PDB entry 5INF | X-ray diffraction, 2.75 A resolution | chains C and E of the 6 polymer chains in the assembly

# Chain C (and E)
Molecule: Carboxyl transferase
From: Streptomyces ambofaciens ATCC 23877
Notes: chain E of this document is another copy of the same molecule, construct and numbering; everything in this record applies to it too
UniProt: A0ACI9 (A0ACI9_STRAM); residue numbers follow UniProt; this construct covers 1-532
Amino-acid sequence (538 residues; numbered -5 to 532; the number before each row is that of its first residue; numbers below 1 keep their minus sign (Gly-5 is residue -5)):
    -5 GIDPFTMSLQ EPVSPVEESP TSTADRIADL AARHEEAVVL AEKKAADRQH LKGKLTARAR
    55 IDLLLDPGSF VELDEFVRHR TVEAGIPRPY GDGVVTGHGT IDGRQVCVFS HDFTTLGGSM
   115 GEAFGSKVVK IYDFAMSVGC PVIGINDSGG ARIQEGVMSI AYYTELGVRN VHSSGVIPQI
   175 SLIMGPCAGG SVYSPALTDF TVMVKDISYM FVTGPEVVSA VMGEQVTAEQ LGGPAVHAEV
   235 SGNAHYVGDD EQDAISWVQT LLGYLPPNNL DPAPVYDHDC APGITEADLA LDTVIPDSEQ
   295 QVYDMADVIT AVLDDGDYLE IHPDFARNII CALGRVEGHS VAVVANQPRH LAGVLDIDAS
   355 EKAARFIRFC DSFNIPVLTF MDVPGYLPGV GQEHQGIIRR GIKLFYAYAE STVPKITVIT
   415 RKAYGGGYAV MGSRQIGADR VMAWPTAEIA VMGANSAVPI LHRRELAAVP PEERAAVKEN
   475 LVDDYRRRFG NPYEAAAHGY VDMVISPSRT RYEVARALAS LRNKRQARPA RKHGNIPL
Unresolved in the structure: -5 to 13, 76-80, 452-479 (chain E: -5 to 15, 77-80, 213-216, 453-480)
Differences from the reference sequence: expression tag (-5 to 0)
Reported in the primary citation:
  - binding site for hexanoyl-coenzyme A: Gly143, Ala145, Ile147, Tyr157, Gly184, Tyr187, Leu191, Ile396, Phe399, Gly420, Ala423
  - specificity-determining residues: Gly161 (proposed by the authors, not directly observed)

# Chain C / chain E interface
Contacting residue pairs (191):
  Ile147(C) with Met446(E), hydrophobic; Ser450(E)
  Gly150(C) with Val445(E)
  Val151(C) with Tyr422(E), hydrophobic; Ile443(E); Glu488(E); Tyr494(E), hydrophobic
  Met152(C) with His492(E); Tyr494(E)
  Ile154(C) with Gly419(E); Tyr422(E), hydrophobic; Ala423(E), hydrophobic; Ala444(E); Val445(E), hydrophobic
  Ala155(C) with Gln429(E); Tyr494(E)
  Thr158(C) with Phe399(E); Ala423(E); Gln429(E); Ile430(E)
  Gly161(C) with Phe399(E)
  Val162(C) with Phe399(E); Gln429(E); Ile430(E), hydrophobic
  Val165(C) with Tyr400(E), hydrophobic; Ala403(E), hydrophobic; Glu404(E); Arg525(E), hydrogen bond (backbone-side chain)
  His166(C) with Ala403(E); Pro523(E); Arg525(E)
  Ser168(C) with Tyr400(E); Arg525(E), hydrogen bond (backbone-side chain); Gly528(E); Asn529(E), hydrogen bond (side chain-backbone)
  Gly169(C) with His527(E)
  Val170(C) with Ala524(E); Arg525(E)
  Tyr187(C) with Tyr380(E); Ile396(E), hydrophobic; Gly420(E)
  Ala190(C) with Ile392(E), hydrophobic; Pro531(E)
  Leu191(C) with Ile396(E), hydrophobic
  Asp193(C) with Asn529(E), hydrogen bond
  Met204(C) with Glu387(E); Ile392(E), hydrophobic
  Phe205(C) with Glu387(E)
  Val206(C) with Glu387(E), hydrogen bond (backbone-side chain); Ile391(E), hydrophobic; Ile392(E), hydrophobic
  Thr207(C) with Pro382(E)
  Val212(C) with Gly383(E); Val384(E)
  Met216(C) with Pro382(E); Gly383(E)
  Glu218(C) with Gly383(E); Val384(E), hydrogen bond (side chain-backbone)
  Val220(C) with Val384(E), hydrophobic
  Gln224(C) with His388(E), hydrogen bond (backbone-side chain)
  Leu225(C) with Val384(E), hydrophobic; Glu387(E); His388(E), hydrogen bond (backbone-side chain)
  Val230(C) with His388(E)
  His231(C) with Glu387(E), salt bridge
  Val234(C) with His388(E)
  Ser235(C) with Glu387(E); His388(E); Arg393(E), hydrogen bond (backbone-side chain)
  Asn237(C) with Ile392(E); Arg393(E)
  Asn263(C) with Ala524(E), hydrogen bond (side chain-backbone); Arg525(E)
  Glu355(C) with Arg393(E), salt bridge; Leu532(E)
  Ala358(C) with Leu532(E), hydrophobic
  Arg359(C) with Asn529(E), hydrogen bond (side chain-backbone); Ile530(E); Pro531(E); Leu532(E)
  Arg362(C) with His527(E); Gly528(E); Ile530(E); Leu532(E)
  Phe363(C) with Asn529(E)
  Asp365(C) with Lys526(E), salt bridge; His527(E), salt bridge
  Ser366(C) with His527(E), hydrogen bond (side chain-backbone); Gly528(E)
  Asn368(C) with Lys526(E)
  Tyr380(C) with Tyr187(E)
  Pro382(C) with Val212(E), hydrophobic
  Gly383(C) with Val212(E)
  Glu387(C) with Met204(E); Phe205(E); Val206(E), hydrogen bond (side chain-backbone); Leu225(E); His231(E); Ser235(E)
  His388(C) with Gln224(E), hydrogen bond (side chain-backbone); Leu225(E), hydrogen bond (side chain-backbone); Val230(E); Val234(E); Ser235(E)
  Ile391(C) with Val206(E), hydrophobic
  Ile392(C) with Val186(E); Ala190(E), hydrophobic; Met204(E), hydrophobic; Val206(E), hydrophobic; Asn237(E)
  Arg393(C) with Ser235(E), hydrogen bond (side chain-backbone); Asn237(E); Glu355(E), salt bridge
  Arg394(C) with Arg394(E)
  Ile396(C) with Tyr187(E), hydrophobic; Leu191(E), hydrophobic
  Lys397(C) with Lys397(E); Leu532(E), hydrogen bond (side chain-backbone)
  Phe399(C) with Thr158(E); Gly161(E); Val162(E); Leu191(E), hydrophobic
  Tyr400(C) with Val165(E), hydrophobic
  Ala403(C) with Val165(E), hydrophobic; His166(E), hydrogen bond (backbone-side chain)
  Glu404(C) with Val165(E); His527(E), salt bridge
  Thr406(C) with Lys526(E), hydrogen bond
  Val407(C) with Lys526(E)
  Gly419(C) with Ile154(E)
  Gly420(C) with Tyr187(E)
  Tyr422(C) with Val151(E), hydrophobic; Ile154(E), hydrophobic
  Ala423(C) with Ile154(E), hydrophobic; Thr158(E)
  Ser427(C) with Thr158(E)
  Gln429(C) with Ala155(E); Thr158(E); Glu159(E); Val162(E)
  Ile430(C) with Thr158(E); Val162(E), hydrophobic
  Ile443(C) with Val151(E)
  Ala444(C) with Ile154(E)
  Val445(C) with Ile147(E), hydrophobic; Gly150(E); Ile154(E), hydrophobic
  Glu488(C) with Gly150(E); Val151(E)
  His492(C) with Met152(E)
  Tyr494(C) with Val151(E), hydrophobic; Met152(E); Ala155(E)
  Arg522(C) with His166(E), hydrogen bond
  Pro523(C) with His166(E)
  Ala524(C) with Val170(E); Asn263(E), hydrogen bond (backbone-side chain)
  Arg525(C) with Val165(E), hydrogen bond (side chain-backbone); His166(E); Ser168(E), hydrogen bond (side chain-backbone); Gly169(E); Asn263(E)
  Lys526(C) with Asp365(E), salt bridge; Asn368(E); Thr406(E), hydrogen bond; Val407(E); Arg522(E)
  His527(C) with Gly169(E); Arg362(E), hydrogen bond; Asp365(E), salt bridge; Ser366(E), hydrogen bond; Glu404(E), salt bridge; Arg522(E)
  Gly528(C) with Ser168(E); Arg362(E); Ser366(E)
  Asn529(C) with Ser168(E), hydrogen bond (backbone-side chain); Asp193(E), hydrogen bond; Arg359(E), hydrogen bond (backbone-side chain); Arg362(E); Phe363(E)
  Ile530(C) with Arg359(E), hydrogen bond (backbone-side chain); Arg362(E); Leu532(E), hydrophobic
  Pro531(C) with Ala190(E); Arg359(E)
  Leu532(C) with Glu355(E); Ala358(E), hydrophobic; Arg359(E); Lys397(E), hydrogen bond (backbone-side chain); Ile530(E), hydrophobic
Also at the interface, not in a pair above, chain C (96 interface residues in all): Ala145, Ser153, Glu159, Ser167, Val186, Val211, Gly236, Phe319, Val384, Gly390, Met446, Ala489, Arg519
Also at the interface, not in a pair above, chain E (91 interface residues in all): Ala145, Thr207, Val220, Gly236, Phe319, Gly390, Ser427, Phe483

# In short
96 residues of chain C and 91 residues of chain E are in contact; the contacts include 31 hydrogen bonds and 9
salt bridges. Polar pairs include His231(C)-Glu387(E), Glu355(C)-Arg393(E) and Asp365(C)-Lys526(E). From the
paper: a binding site for hexanoyl-coenzyme A at Gly143(C), Ala145(C) and Ile147(C) among others; the
specificity determinant Gly161(C).
Chain C and chain E are both Carboxyl transferase (Streptomyces ambofaciens ATCC 23877); the structure,
Structural basis for acyl-CoA carboxylase-mediated assembly of unusual polyketide synthase extender units
incorporated into the stambomycin ..., was determined by X-ray diffraction together with 5ING and 5INI from
the same study.
